6TI6 - chains D and M of the 16 polymer chains in the assembly; structure by solid-state NMR.

# Chain D
Molecule: Amyloid-beta precursor protein
From: Homo sapiens
UniProtKB: P05067 (A4_HUMAN), isoform P05067-5; residues 1-42 here correspond to UniProt positions 598-639 (UniProt number = residue number + 597)
Sequence (42 residues; row label = number of the first residue in the row):
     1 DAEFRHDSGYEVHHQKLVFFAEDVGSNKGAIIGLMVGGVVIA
Not modelled in the structure: 1-10

# Chain M
Molecule: Amyloid-beta precursor protein
From: Homo sapiens
UniProtKB: P05067 (A4_HUMAN), isoform P05067-6; residues 1-40 here correspond to UniProt positions 616-655 (UniProt number = residue number + 615)
Sequence (40 residues; numbered 1 to 40; the number before each row is that of its first residue):
     1 DAEFRHDSGYEVHHQKLVFFAEDVGSNKGAIIGLMVGGVV
Not modelled in the structure: 1-10

# Interface between chain D and chain M
Pairs across the interface (4; chain D residue first):
  Gly37(D) - Met35(M)
  Ile41(D) - Gly29(M)
  Ile41(D) - Ala30(M)
  Ile41(D) - Ile31(M)
Interface residues without a listed pair, chain D (4 interface residues in all): Gly38, Val39
Interface residues without a listed pair, chain M (6 interface residues in all): Ile32, Gly33

# Overview
The interface between chain D and chain M involves 4 residues on one side and 6 on the other.
Chain D is Amyloid-beta precursor protein and chain M is Amyloid-beta precursor protein, both from Homo
sapiens; the structure, Mixing Abeta(1-40) and Abeta(1-42) peptides generates unique amyloid fibrils, was
determined by solid-state NMR, deposited together with 6TI7.
